PDB entry 1YNL | X-ray diffraction, 1.70 A resolution | chains L and H

Chain L:
Name: Ig gamma light chain
Organism: Mus musculus
Sequence (219 residues; numbered 1 to 214 plus 5 insertion-coded residues; the number before each row is that of its first residue; a row labelled like 27A-27E holds insertion residues (27A, then the next letters in order)):
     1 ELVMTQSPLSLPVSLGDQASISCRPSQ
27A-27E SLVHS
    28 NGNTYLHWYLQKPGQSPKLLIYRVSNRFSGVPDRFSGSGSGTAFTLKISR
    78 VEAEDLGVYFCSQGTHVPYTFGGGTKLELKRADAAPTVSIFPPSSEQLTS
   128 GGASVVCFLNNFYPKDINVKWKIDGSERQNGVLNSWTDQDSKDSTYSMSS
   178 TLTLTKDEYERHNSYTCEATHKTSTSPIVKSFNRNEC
Disulfide bonds: Cys23-Cys88, Cys134-Cys194
Small-molecule neighbours: NES (2-(2-hydroxy-1,1-dihydroxymethyl-ethylamino)-ethanesulfonic acid): His27D, Tyr32, His34, Gly91, Thr92, Tyr96
From the paper describing this entry:
  - binding site for NES: His34, Ser89, Thr92

Chain H:
Name: Ig gamma heavy chain
Organism: Mus musculus
UniProtKB: Q6PJB2 (Q6PJB2_MOUSE); the construct lacks a stretch of the UniProt sequence, so the offset changes along the chain: 2-52 = UniProt 21-71; 53-82 = UniProt 73-102; 83-214 = UniProt 106-237
Sequence (219 residues; each row starts with the number of its first residue; a row labelled like 82A-82C holds insertion residues (82A, then the next letters in order)):
     1 RVQLLESGAELMKPGASVQISCKATGYTFSFYWIEWVKERPGHGLEWIGE
    51 IL
   52A P
    53 GSGRTNYREKFKGKATFTADTSSNTAYMQL
82A-82C SSL
    83 TSEDSAVYYCTRGYSSMDYWGQGTSVTVSAAKTTPPSVYPLAPGCGDTTG
   133 SSVTLGCLVKGYFPESVTVTWNSGSLSSSVHTFPALLQSGLYTMSSSVTV
   183 PSSTWPSQTVTCSVAHPASSTTVDKKLEPSGPI
Disulfide bonds: Cys22-Cys92, Cys139-Cys194
Small-molecule neighbours: NES (2-(2-hydroxy-1,1-dihydroxymethyl-ethylamino)-ethanesulfonic acid): Trp33, Gly95, Tyr96, Ser97, Ser98, Met99
From the paper describing this entry:
  - binding site for NES: Trp33, Glu50, Arg56, Tyr96, Ser98

How chain L and chain H interact:
Residue-residue contacts (77):
  Glu1(L) with Arg60(H), salt bridge
  Tyr32(L) with Tyr96(H); Ser97(H)
  His34(L) with Ser97(H); Ser98(H)
  Tyr36(L) with Met99(H), hydrogen bond (side chain-backbone); Trp102(H)
  Gln38(L) with Glu39(H), hydrogen bond; Tyr91(H), hydrogen bond
  Gln42(L) with Tyr91(H)
  Ser43(L) with Tyr91(H); Gly103(H), hydrogen bond (side chain-backbone); Gln104(H), hydrogen bond (side chain-backbone)
  Pro44(L) with Tyr91(H); Trp102(H)
  Leu46(L) with Ser98(H); Met99(H); Asp100(H)
  Tyr49(L) with Ser97(H); Ser98(H)
  Arg50(L) with Ser97(H)
  Phe55(L) with Asp100(H); Tyr101(H)
  Phe87(L) with Leu45(H), hydrophobic
  Val94(L) with Trp47(H), hydrophobic
  Pro95(L) with Trp47(H), hydrophobic; Arg60(H)
  Tyr96(L) with Glu35(H); Trp47(H); Glu50(H), hydrogen bond; Arg60(H)
  Thr97(L) with Arg60(H)
  Phe98(L) with Leu45(H); Met99(H), hydrophobic
  Ser116(L) with Thr136(H)
  Phe118(L) with Leu123(H); Ala124(H); Thr136(H)
  Pro119(L) with Cys127(H), hydrophobic
  Ser121(L) with Tyr121(H); Pro122(H)
  Glu123(L) with Pro122(H)
  Gln124(L) with Tyr121(H)
  Ser127(L) with Tyr121(H)
  Ser131(L) with Leu140(H); Lys142(H)
  Val133(L) with Leu123(H), hydrophobic
  Phe135(L) with Leu123(H), hydrophobic; Gly138(H); Phe165(H), hydrophobic; Ser177(H); Ser178(H); Ser179(H)
  Asn137(L) with His163(H); Phe165(H); Ser179(H), hydrogen bond
  Asn138(L) with His163(H), hydrogen bond
  Leu160(L) with Leu168(H), hydrophobic; Gln170(H); Thr175(H)
  Asn161(L) with Leu168(H)
  Ser162(L) with Phe165(H); Pro166(H), hydrogen bond (side chain-backbone); Leu168(H)
  Trp163(L) with Pro166(H)
  Thr164(L) with Thr164(H); Phe165(H)
  Lys169(L) with Ser160(H)
  Ser174(L) with His163(H), hydrogen bond; Phe165(H)
  Met175(L) with Phe165(H)
  Ser176(L) with Phe165(H); Ser177(H), hydrogen bond
  Phe209(L) with Cys127(H), hydrophobic
  Glu213(L) with Cys127(H)
  Cys214(L) with Cys127(H), disulfide; Ser212(H)
Also at the interface, not in a pair above, chain L (44 interface residues in all): Thr178, Thr180
Also at the interface, not in a pair above, chain H (44 interface residues in all): Val37, Glu46, Asn58, Tyr59, Gly105, Pro125, Leu137
Cross-chain cystine bridges: Cys214(L)-Cys127(H)

In short:
The chain L/chain H interface involves 44 residues from each chain, with 1 disulfide bond, 11 hydrogen bonds
and 1 salt bridge. Polar contacts include Glu1(L)-Arg60(H), Tyr36(L)-Met99(H) and Gln38(L)-Glu39(H). Compound
NES is bound between chain L and chain H. The paper reports a binding site for NES at His34(L), Ser89(L) and
Trp33(H) among others.
Here chain L is Ig gamma light chain and chain H is Ig gamma heavy chain, both from Mus musculus. Entry 1YNL
(Identification of Key residues of the NC6.8 Fab antibody fragment binding to synthetic sweeterners: Crystal
structure ...) was determined by X-ray diffraction, deposited together with 1YNK.
